PDB entry 5BKI | electron microscopy, 3.10 A resolution | chains B and D of the 8 polymer chains in the assembly

== Chain B (and D) ==
Name: Calcium-gated potassium channel MthK
Organism: Methanothermobacter thermautotrophicus
Notes: chain D of this document is another copy of the same molecule, construct and numbering; everything in this record applies to it too
Reference sequence: O27564 (MTHK_METTH); residues 1-336 here = UniProt positions 1-336
Chain sequence (336 residues; numbered 1 to 336; the number before each row is that of its first residue):
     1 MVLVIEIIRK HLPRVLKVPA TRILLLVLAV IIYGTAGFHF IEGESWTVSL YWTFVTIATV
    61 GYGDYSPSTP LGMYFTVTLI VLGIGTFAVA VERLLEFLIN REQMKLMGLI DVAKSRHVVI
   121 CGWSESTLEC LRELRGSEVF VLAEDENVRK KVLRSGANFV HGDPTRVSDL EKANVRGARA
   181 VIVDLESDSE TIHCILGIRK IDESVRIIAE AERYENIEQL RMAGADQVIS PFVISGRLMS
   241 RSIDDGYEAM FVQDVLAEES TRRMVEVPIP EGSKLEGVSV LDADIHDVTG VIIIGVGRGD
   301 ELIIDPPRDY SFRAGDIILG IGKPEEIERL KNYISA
Disordered / not traced: 1-114
Curated features (UniProtKB/Swiss-Prot):
  - motif: T59 to D64 (Selectivity filter)
  - binding site (Ca(2+)): D184, E210, E212
  - mutagenesis: M107 (M107I: Elimination of the 26 kDa product and reduced levels of channel expression), D184 (D184N: At high calcium concentration, mean open time is short and mean closed time is long compared with wild-type)
Ligand contacts:
  - Cd2+ (CD), molecule 1: D184, L185, S187, D188, T191, E210, E212
  - Cd2+ (CD), molecule 2: R237, R241, E248
Reported in the primary citation:
  - binding site for phosphatidylglycerol: I84, F87, A88, A90, V91, R93, L94
  - mutagenesis - A90L (8-fold): decreased binding to TPeA
  - mutagenesis - V91F: unchanged binding to TPeA

== Chain B / chain D interface ==
Pairs across the interface - 4 pairs, chain B then chain D:
  H161(B) - K150(D)
  H161(B) - R154(D)
  R166(B) - E125(D)  salt bridge
  D169(B) - R154(D)  salt bridge
Other interface residues (no listed pair), chain B (5 interface residues in all): G162, K172
Other interface residues (no listed pair), chain D (4 interface residues in all): L128

== Overview ==
5 residues of chain B face 4 of chain D across their interface, with 2 salt bridges. Polar contacts include
R166(B)-E125(D) and D169(B)-R154(D). Chain B binds Cd2+. From the paper: a binding site for
phosphatidylglycerol at I84(B), F87(B) and A88(B) among others; A90L of chain B reduces binding to TPeA.
Both chains are Calcium-gated potassium channel MthK (Methanothermobacter thermautotrophicus). Entry 5BKI
(Blocker-free closed MthK channel in nanodisc) was determined by electron microscopy (same publication as
8FZ7, 8DJB, 5BKJ and 5BKK).
